PDB entry 7VXL | electron microscopy, 3.30 A resolution | chains A and C of the 3 polymer chains in the assembly

Chain A:
Name: Capsid protein VP1
Organism: Coxsackievirus B3
UniProt: P03313 (POLG_CXB3N); residues 1-284 here correspond to UniProt positions 571-854 (UniProt number = residue number + 570)
Amino-acid sequence (284 residues; each row starts with the number of its first residue):
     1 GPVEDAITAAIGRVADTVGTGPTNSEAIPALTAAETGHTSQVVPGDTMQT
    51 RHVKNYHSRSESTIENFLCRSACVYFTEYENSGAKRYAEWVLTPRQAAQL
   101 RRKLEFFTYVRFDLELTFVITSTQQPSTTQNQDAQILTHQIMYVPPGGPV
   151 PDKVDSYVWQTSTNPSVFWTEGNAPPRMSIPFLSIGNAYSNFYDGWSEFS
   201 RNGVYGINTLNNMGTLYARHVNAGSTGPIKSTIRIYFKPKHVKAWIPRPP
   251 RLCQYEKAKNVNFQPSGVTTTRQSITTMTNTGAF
Disordered / not traced: 1-59, 278-284
Construct notes: conflict Glu80 (Lys650 in P03313)
UniProt features mapped onto this chain:
  - site: Thr281, Gly282 (Cleavage)

Chain C:
Name: Capsid protein VP3
Organism: Coxsackievirus B3
UniProt: P03313 (POLG_CXB3N); residues 1-238 here correspond to UniProt positions 333-570 (UniProt number = residue number + 332)
Amino-acid sequence (238 residues; each row starts with the number of its first residue):
     1 GLPTMNTPGSCQFLTSDDFQSPSAMPQYDVTPEMRIPGEVKNLMEIAEVD
    51 SVVPVQNVGEKVNSMEAYQIPVRSNEGSGTQVFGFPLQPGYSSVFSRTLL
   101 GEILNYYTHWSGSIKLTFMFCGSAMATGKFLLAYSPPGAGAPTKRVDAML
   151 GTHVVWDVGLQSSCVLCIPWISQTHYRYVTSDEYTAGGFITCWYQTNIVV
   201 PADAQSSCYIMCFVSACNDFSVRLLKDTPFISQQNFFQ
Disordered / not traced: 1-7, 233-238
Construct notes: conflict Val155 (Ile487 in P03313), Tyr178 (Phe510 in P03313), Thr180 (Ala512 in P03313)
UniProt features mapped onto this chain:
  - region: Phe236 to Gln238 (Amphipathic alpha-helix)

How chain A and chain C interact:
Contacting residue pairs (98; chain A residue first):
  Glu61(A) - Tyr107(C)  hydrogen bond (backbone-side chain)
  Glu61(A) - Val222(C)
  Glu61(A) - Arg223(C)
  Glu61(A) - Leu224(C)  hydrogen bond (side chain-backbone)
  Glu61(A) - Leu225(C)  hydrogen bond (side chain-backbone)
  Ser62(A) - Asn42(C)
  Ser62(A) - Leu43(C)  hydrogen bond (backbone-backbone)
  Ser62(A) - Tyr107(C)  hydrogen bond
  Ser62(A) - Val222(C)
  Thr63(A) - Lys41(C)
  Thr63(A) - Asn42(C)
  Ile64(A) - Val40(C)
  Ile64(A) - Lys41(C)
  Phe67(A) - Leu43(C)  hydrophobic
  Arg70(A) - Leu225(C)
  Ser71(A) - Thr15(C)  hydrogen bond (side chain-backbone)
  Gln99(A) - Thr228(C)
  Gln99(A) - Ile231(C)
  Arg102(A) - Glu102(C)  salt bridge
  Arg102(A) - Tyr106(C)
  Arg102(A) - Ile231(C)
  Lys103(A) - Tyr106(C)
  Phe107(A) - Val40(C)  hydrophobic
  Phe107(A) - Leu43(C)  hydrophobic
  Arg111(A) - Thr31(C)  hydrogen bond (side chain-backbone)
  Arg111(A) - Pro32(C)  hydrogen bond (side chain-backbone)
  Arg111(A) - Glu33(C)
  Glu115(A) - Phe19(C)
  Glu115(A) - Ser21(C)
  Thr117(A) - Phe13(C)
  Tyr143(A) - Met25(C)  hydrophobic
  Pro165(A) - Ala24(C)
  Pro175(A) - Phe13(C)  hydrophobic
  Arg177(A) - Phe13(C)
  Arg177(A) - Asp17(C)  salt bridge
  Arg177(A) - Ser21(C)
  Arg177(A) - Pro22(C)
  Met178(A) - Ser21(C)
  Met178(A) - Pro22(C)
  Met178(A) - Ala24(C)  hydrophobic
  Ser179(A) - Ser21(C)  hydrogen bond (backbone-side chain)
  Ser179(A) - Pro22(C)  hydrogen bond (backbone-backbone)
  Ser179(A) - Ser23(C)  hydrogen bond (backbone-side chain)
  Ser179(A) - Ala24(C)  hydrogen bond (backbone-backbone)
  Pro181(A) - Val30(C)  hydrophobic
  Phe182(A) - Tyr28(C)
  Phe182(A) - Val30(C)
  Ser184(A) - Thr31(C)  hydrogen bond (backbone-side chain)
  Gly186(A) - Thr31(C)
  Asn187(A) - Thr31(C)
  Asn187(A) - Pro32(C)
  Asn187(A) - Met34(C)
  Tyr236(A) - Phe13(C)  hydrophobic
  Lys238(A) - Thr15(C)  hydrogen bond (side chain-backbone)
  Lys238(A) - Asp17(C)  hydrogen bond (side chain-backbone)
  Lys243(A) - Glu33(C)  salt bridge
  Lys243(A) - Glu39(C)
  Ala244(A) - Glu39(C)
  Ala244(A) - Val40(C)  hydrogen bond (backbone-backbone)
  Trp245(A) - Ile36(C)
  Trp245(A) - Gly38(C)
  Trp245(A) - Glu39(C)
  Ile246(A) - Pro37(C)
  Ile246(A) - Gly38(C)  hydrogen bond (backbone-backbone)
  Pro247(A) - Val40(C)
  Pro247(A) - Ile46(C)  hydrophobic
  Pro250(A) - Leu99(C)
  Pro250(A) - Glu102(C)
  Leu252(A) - Arg97(C)  hydrogen bond (backbone-side chain)
  Gln254(A) - Phe230(C)  hydrogen bond (side chain-backbone)
  Gln254(A) - Ser232(C)  hydrogen bond
  Gly267(A) - Asn63(C)  hydrogen bond (backbone-side chain)
  Val268(A) - Val62(C)
  Val268(A) - Tyr68(C)
  Val268(A) - Arg97(C)
  Thr269(A) - Pro54(C)
  Thr269(A) - Asn57(C)
  Thr269(A) - Val62(C)
  Thr269(A) - Ser93(C)  hydrogen bond (side chain-backbone)
  Thr270(A) - Asn57(C)  hydrogen bond (backbone-side chain)
  Thr270(A) - Ser93(C)
  Thr271(A) - Asn57(C)
  Thr271(A) - Gly59(C)
  Thr271(A) - Val62(C)
  Arg272(A) - Val55(C)  hydrogen bond (side chain-backbone)
  Arg272(A) - Asn57(C)  hydrogen bond (backbone-backbone)
  Arg272(A) - Val58(C)
  Arg272(A) - Gly84(C)  hydrogen bond (side chain-backbone)
  Arg272(A) - Phe85(C)
  Gln273(A) - Val58(C)
  Ser274(A) - Val58(C)
  Ile275(A) - Val58(C)
  Ile275(A) - Ile70(C)  hydrophobic
  Ile275(A) - Val82(C)
  Ile275(A) - Phe83(C)
  Ile275(A) - Gly84(C)  hydrogen bond (backbone-backbone)
  Thr276(A) - Gln81(C)
  Thr277(A) - Asp182(C)
Also at the interface, not in a pair above, chain A (57 interface residues in all): Asn66, Phe106, Tyr109, Val119, Pro145, Leu183, Ile185, Ala188, Pro249, Tyr255, Ser266
Also at the interface, not in a pair above, chain C (59 interface residues in all): Ser16, Met44, Gln56, Pro71, Val94, Ile103

Overview:
Chain A and chain C form an interface of 57 and 59 residues respectively; the contacts include 27 hydrogen
bonds and 3 salt bridges. Polar pairs include Arg102(A)-Glu102(C), Arg177(A)-Asp17(C) and Lys243(A)-Glu33(C).
Chain A is Capsid protein VP1 and chain C is Capsid protein VP3, both from Coxsackievirus B3; the structure,
Coxsackievirus B3 A-particle at pH7.4 (VP3-234Q), was determined by electron microscopy.
